PDB entry 6SP7 | X-ray diffraction, 1.80 A resolution | chain A

== Chain A ==
Name: Metallo-beta-lactamase VIM-2
Organism: Pseudomonas aeruginosa
UniProtKB: S5M6K4 (S5M6K4_PSEAI); the author numbering skips numbers that UniProt does not, so the offset changes along the chain: 30-45 = UniProt 5-20; 47-64 = UniProt 21-38; 66-100 = UniProt 39-73; 102-107 = UniProt 74-79; 6 more segments
Chain sequence (230 residues; each row starts with the number of its first residue; note: 36 numbers in that range are skipped by the numbering (no residue carries them; nothing is unmodelled there)):
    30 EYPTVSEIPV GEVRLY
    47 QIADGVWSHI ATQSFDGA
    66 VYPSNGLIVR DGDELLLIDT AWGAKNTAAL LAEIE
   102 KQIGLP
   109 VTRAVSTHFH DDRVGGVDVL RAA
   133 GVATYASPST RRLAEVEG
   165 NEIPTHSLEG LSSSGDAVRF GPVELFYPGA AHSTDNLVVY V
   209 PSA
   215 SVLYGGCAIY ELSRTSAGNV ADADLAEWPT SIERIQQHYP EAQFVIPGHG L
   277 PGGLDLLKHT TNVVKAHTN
Ion coordination: Zn2+ site 1: His116, His118, His196 (together with Taniborbactam); Zn2+ site 2: Asp120, Cys221, His263 (together with Taniborbactam); Zn2+ site 3: His170, His285 (together with acetate ion)
Ligand contacts: Taniborbactam (K9B; (4R)-4-[2-[4-(2-azanylethylamino)cyclohexyl]ethanoylamino]-3,3-bis(oxidanyl)-2-oxa-3-boranuidabicyclo[4.4.0]deca-1(10),6,8-triene-10-carboxylic acid): Phe61, Tyr67, Trp87, His116, His118, Asp119, Asp120, Glu149, His196, Cys221, Tyr224, Gly232, Asn233, Ala235, Asp236, His263
From the paper describing this entry:
  - binding site for Taniborbactam: Glu149

== In short ==
Chain A binds Taniborbactam. His116, His118 and His196 coordinate Zn2+ site 1. Asp120, Cys221 and His263
coordinate Zn2+ site 2. The paper reports a binding site for Taniborbactam at Glu149.
Chain A is Metallo-beta-lactamase VIM-2 (Pseudomonas aeruginosa); the structure, Crystal Structure of the
VIM-2 Acquired Metallo-beta-Lactamase in Complex with Taniborbactam (VNRX-5133), was determined by X-ray
diffraction (same publication as 6SP6).
